7PIS - chains p and 3 of the 56 polymer chains in the assembly; structure by electron microscopy, 15.00 A resolution (very low resolution: no residue pairs are listed; an interface is given only as per-side residue counts).

[Chain p]
Molecule: 50S ribosomal protein L20
Organism: Mycoplasma pneumoniae M129
Reference sequence: P78023 (RL20_MYCPN); numbering as in UniProt (aligned over 1-127)
Amino-acid sequence (127 residues; row label = number of the first residue in the row):
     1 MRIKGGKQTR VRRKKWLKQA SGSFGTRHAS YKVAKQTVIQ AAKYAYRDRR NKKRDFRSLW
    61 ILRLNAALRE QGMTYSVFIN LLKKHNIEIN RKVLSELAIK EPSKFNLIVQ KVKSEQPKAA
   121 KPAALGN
Not modelled in the structure: 115-127

[Chain 3]
Molecule: 23S ribosomal RNA
Organism: Mycoplasma pneumoniae M129
Sequence (2907 nucleotides; row label = number of the first residue in the row):
     1 UACAAUAAGU UACUAAGGGC UUAUGGUGGA UGCCUUGGCA CUAAUAGGCG AUGAAGGACG
    61 UGUUAACCUG CGAUAAGCUU CGGGUAGGUG GUAAGAACCU CAGAUCCGGA GAUUUCCGAA
   121 UGGAGCAAUC CGGUAGUUGG AAACAGCUAU CAUUAAUUGA UGAAUAAAUA GUCAAUUAAA
   181 GCAAUACGUG GUGAAGUGAA ACAUCUCAGU AGCCACAGGA AAAGAAAACG AAUGUGAUUC
   241 CGUGUGUAGU GGCGAGCGAA AGCGGAACAG GCCAAACUUA UCAUUAGAUA GGGGUUGUAG
   301 GGCUUGCAAU GUGGACUUGA AAACGAUAGA AGAAGCUGUU GGAAAGCAGC GCGCAAAAGG
   361 GUGAUAGCCC CGUAUUUGAA AUUGUUUUCA UACCUAGCGA GAUCCCUGAG UAGCUCGGAA
   421 AACGUUAUUU UGAGUGAAUC UGCCCAGACC AUUGGGUAAG CCUAAAUACU AAUUAGUGAC
   481 CGAUAGCGAA ACAGUACCGU GAGGGAAAGG UGAAAAGAAC CCAGAGAUGG GAGUGAAAUA
   541 GAUUCUGAAA CCAUAUGCCU ACAACGUGUC AGAGCACAUU AAUGUGUGAU GGCGUGCGUU
   601 UUGAAGUAUG AGCCGGCGAG UUAUGAUAGC AAGCGUUAGU UAACCAGGAG AUGGGGAGCU
   661 GUAGCGAAAG CGAGUUUUAA AAGAGCGUUU GUUUGUUAUU AUAGACCCGA AACGGGUUGA
   721 GCUAGUCAUG AGCAGGUUGA AGGUUGAGUA ACAUCAACUG GAGGACCGAA CCGACUCUCG
   781 UUGAAACGAU AGCGGAUGAC UUGUGAUUAG GGGUGAAAUU CCAAUCGAAA UCCGUGAUAG
   841 CUGGUUCUCG UCGAAAUAGC UUUAAGGCUA GCGUGAGAUC ACAAAUAAGU GGAGGUAAAG
   901 CUACUGAAUG UAUGAUGGCG CCACCUAGGC GUACUGAAUA CAAUUAAACU CUGAAUGCCA
   961 UUUAUUUUAU UCUCGCAGUC AGACAGUGGG GGAUAAGCUU CAUUGUCAAG AGGGGAAGAG
  1021 CCCAGAUCAU UAAAUAAGGU CCCCAAAAUA UACUAAGUGG AAAAGGAUGU GAAAGUGCUA
  1081 AAACAGCAAG GAUGUUGGCU UAGAAGCAGC CAUCGUUUAA AGAGUGCGUA ACAGCUCACU
  1141 UGUCGAGUGU UUUUGCGCCG AAGAUGUAAC GGGGCUAAGU AUAUUACCGA AUUUAUGGAU
  1201 AAGAUUUAUA UCUUGUGGUA GACGAGCGUU GUAUUGGAGU UGAAGUCAAA GCGUGAGCAU
  1261 UGGUGGAUCC AAUACAAGUG AGAAUGCCGG CAUGAGUAAC GCUUGGGAGU GAGAAUCUCC
  1321 CAAACCGAUU GACUAAGGUU UCCUGGACCA GGGUCGUCCU UCCAGGGUUA GUCUGGACCU
  1381 AAGCUGAGGC UGAAAAGCGU AGGCGAUGGA CAACAGGUUA AUAUUCCUGU ACUUACAGUU
  1441 AGACUGAUGG AGUGACAAAG AAGGUUUUCC ACCCCCAUAA UUGGAUUUGG GGAUAAAUCA
  1501 UAAGGUGGUA CAAUAGGCAA AUCCGUUGUG CAUAACAUUG AGUGAUGAUG UCGAGUGAAU
  1561 GAGUGAUCAA GUAGCGAAGG UGGUAUUAAU CAUGCUUUCA AGAAAAGCUU CUAGGGUUAA
  1621 UCUAGCUGUA ACCAGUACCG AGAACGAACA CACGUAGUCA AGGAGAGGAU CCUAAGGUUA
  1681 GCGAGUGAAC UAUAGCCAAG GAACUCUGCA AAUUAACCCC GUAAGUUAGC GAGAAGGGGU
  1741 GCUUAUGUAA AAGUAAGCCG CAGUGAAGAA CGAGGGGGGA CUGUUUAACU AAAACACAAC
  1801 UCUAUGCCAA ACCGUAAGGU GAUGUAUAUG GGGUGACACC UGCCCAGUGC UGGAAGGUUA
  1861 AAGAAGGAGG UUAGCGCAAG CGAAGCUUUU AACUGAAGCC CCAGUGAACG GCGGCCGUAA
  1921 CUAUAACGGU CCUAAGGUAG CGAAAUUCCU AGUCGGGUAA AUUCCGUCCC GCUUGAAUGG
  1981 UGUAACCAUC UCUUGACUGU CUCGGCUAUA GACUCGGUGA AAUCCAGGUA CGGGUGAAGA
  2041 CACCCGUUAG GCGCAACGGG ACGGAAAGAC CCCGUGAAGC UUUACUGUAG CUUAAUAUUG
  2101 AUCAGGACAU UAUCAUGUAG AGAAUAGGUA GGAGCAAUCG AUGCAAGUUC GCUAGGACUU
  2161 GUUGAUGCGA AAGGUGGAAU ACUACCCUUG GUUGUGUGCU GUUCUAAUUG GUAACUGUUA
  2221 UCCAGUUUCA AGACAGUGUU AGGUGGGCAG UUUGACUGGG GCGGUCGCCU CCUAAAAGGU
  2281 AACGGAGGCG UACAAAGGUA CCUUCAGUAC GGUUGGAAAU CGUAUGUAGA GUGUAAUGGU
  2341 GUAAGGGUGC UUGACUGUGA GACAUACAGG UCGAACAGGU GAGAAAUCAG GUCAUAGUGA
  2401 UCCGGUGGUC CAGUAUGGAA UGGCCAUCGC UCAACGGAUA AAAGCUACUC CGGGGAUAAC
  2461 AGGCUGAUAC UGCCCAAGAG UUCAUAUCGA CGGCAGUGUU UGGCACCUCG AUGUCGACUC
  2521 AUCUCAUCCU CGAGCUGAAG CAGGUUCGAA GGGUUCGGCU GUUCGCCGAU UAAAGAGAUA
  2581 CGUGAGUUGG GUUCAAACCG UCGUGAGACA GGUUGGUCCC UAUCUAUUGU GCCCGUAGGA
  2641 AGAUUGAAGA GUGUUGCUUC UAGUACGAGA GGACCGAAGC GAGGACACCU CUUAUGCUCC
  2701 AGUUGUAGCG CCAGCUGCAC CGCUGGGUAG UAACGUGUCU AUUAGAUAAA CGCUGAAAGC
  2761 AUCUAAGUGU GAAACUAUCU CAAAGAUUAA UCUUCCCAUU UCGCAAGAAA GUAAGAGCCG
  2821 UCAAAGACGA UGACGUUGAU AGGUUACAGG UGUAAGCAUA GUGAUAUGUU GAGCUGAGUA
  2881 AUACUAAUUG CUCGAGGACU UAUUGGA
Not modelled in the structure: 1-7, 923-927, 1560-1569, 2901-2907

[Interface between chain p and chain 3]
At this resolution (15 A) residue pairs are not listed: 65 residues of chain p and 74 of chain 3 lie at the interface.

[Overview]
65 residues of chain p and 74 residues of chain 3 are in contact.
Here chain p is 50S ribosomal protein L20 and chain 3 is 23S ribosomal RNA, both from Mycoplasma pneumoniae
M129. Entry 7PIS (70S ribosome with EF-G, A*- and P/E-site tRNAs in pseudouridimycin-treated Mycoplasma
pneumoniae cells) was determined by electron microscopy together with 7OOC, 7OOD, 7P6Z, 7PAH, 7PAI, 7PAJ and
23 further entries from the same study.
